8HXK - chains A and B; structure by electron microscopy, 3.80 A resolution.

Chain A:
Protein: Angiotensin-converting enzyme
Source organism: Rhinolophus affinis
Reference sequence: A0A7D7J6S6 (A0A7D7J6S6_RHIAI); residues 7-615 here = UniProt positions 7-615
Chain sequence (662 residues; numbered -3 to 658; the number before each row is that of its first residue; numbers below 1 keep their minus sign (Met-3 is residue -3)):
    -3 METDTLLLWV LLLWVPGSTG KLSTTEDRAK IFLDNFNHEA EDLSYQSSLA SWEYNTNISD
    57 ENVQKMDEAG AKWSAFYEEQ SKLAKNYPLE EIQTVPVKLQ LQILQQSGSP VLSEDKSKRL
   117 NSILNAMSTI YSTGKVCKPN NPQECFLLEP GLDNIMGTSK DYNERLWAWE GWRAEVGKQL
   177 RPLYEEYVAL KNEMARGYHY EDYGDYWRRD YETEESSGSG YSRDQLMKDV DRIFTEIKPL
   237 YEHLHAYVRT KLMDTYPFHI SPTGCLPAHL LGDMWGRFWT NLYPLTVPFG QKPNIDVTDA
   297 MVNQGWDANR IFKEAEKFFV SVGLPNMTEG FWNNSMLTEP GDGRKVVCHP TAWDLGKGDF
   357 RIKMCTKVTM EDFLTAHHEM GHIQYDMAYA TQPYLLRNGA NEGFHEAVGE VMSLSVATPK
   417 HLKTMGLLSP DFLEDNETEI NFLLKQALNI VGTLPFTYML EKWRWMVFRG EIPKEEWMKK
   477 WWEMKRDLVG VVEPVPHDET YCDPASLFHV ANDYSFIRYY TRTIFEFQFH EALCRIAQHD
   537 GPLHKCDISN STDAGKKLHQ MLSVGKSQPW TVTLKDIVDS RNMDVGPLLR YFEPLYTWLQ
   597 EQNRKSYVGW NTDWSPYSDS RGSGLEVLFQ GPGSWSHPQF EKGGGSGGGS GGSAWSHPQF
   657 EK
Unresolved in the structure: -3 to 18, 616-658
Sequence notes: initiating methionine (-3); expression tag (-2 to 6, 616-658); conflict Trp10 (Ser in A0A7D7J6S6), Val11 (Leu in A0A7D7J6S6), Pro12 (Val in A0A7D7J6S6), Gly13 (Ala in A0A7D7J6S6), Ser14 (Val in A0A7D7J6S6), Gly16 (Ala in A0A7D7J6S6), Lys17 (Ala in A0A7D7J6S6), Leu18 (Gln in A0A7D7J6S6)
Disulfides: Cys133-Cys141, Cys344-Cys361, Cys530-Cys542
Covalently attached groups: N-acetylglucosamine (NAG) linked to Asn53, Asn322, Asn329, Asn432, Asn546

Chain B:
Protein: Spike glycoprotein
Source organism: unclassified Coronavirinae
Reference sequence: A0A7D6P0R3 (A0A7D6P0R3_9BETC); numbering as in UniProt (aligned over 1-1200)
Chain sequence (1282 residues; row label = number of the first residue in the row):
     1 MLFFFFLCFA SVNSQCVNLT GRATIQPSFT NSSHRGVYYP DTIFRSNSLV LSQGYFLPFY
    61 SNISWYYALT KTNGAEKRVD NPILDFKDGI YFAATEKSNI VRGWIFGTTL DNTSQSLLIV
   121 NNATNVIIKV CNFQFCYDPY LSGYFHNNKT WSTREFAVYS SYANCTFEYV SKPFMLDISG
   181 KSGLFDTLRE FVFRNVDGYF KIYSKYSPVN VNSNLPSGFS ALEPLVELPA GINITRFRTL
   241 LTIHRGDPMP NNGWTVFSAA YYVGYLAPRT FMLKYNENGT ITDAVDCSLD PLSEAKCTLK
   301 SFTVEKGIYQ TSNFRVQPTD SIVRFPNITN LCPFGEVFNA TTFASVYAWN RKRISNCVAD
   361 YSVLYNSTSF STFKCYGVSP TKLNDLCFTN VYADSFVVRG DEVRQIAPGQ TGKIADYNYK
   421 LPDDFTGCVI AWNSNNLDSK VGGNYNYLYR LFRKSNLKPF ERDISTEIYQ AGSTPCNGVE
   481 GFNCYFPLKS YGFHPTNGVG YQPYRVVVLS FELLNAPATV CGPKKSTNLI KNKCVNFNFN
   541 GLTGTGVLTE SNKKFLPFQQ FGRDIADTTD AVRDPQTLEI LDITPCSFGG VSVITPGTNA
   601 SNQVAVLYQD VNCTEVPVAI HADQLTPTWR VYSTGSNVFQ TRAGCLIGAE HVNNSYECDI
   661 PIGAGICASY QTQTNSRSVA SQSIIAYTMS LGAENSVAYS NNSIAIPTNF TISVTTEILP
   721 VSMTKTSVDC TMYICGDSTE CSNLLLQYGS FCTQLNRALT GIAVEQDKNT QEVFAQVKQI
   781 YKTPQIKDFG GFNFSQILPD PSKPSKRSFI EDLLFNKVTL ADAGFIKQYG DCLGDIAARD
   841 LICAQKFNGL TVLPPLLTDE MIAQYTSALL AGTITSGWTF GAGAALQIPF AMQMAYRFNG
   901 IGVTQNVLYE NQKLIANQFN SAIGKIQDSL SSTASALGKL QDVVNQNAQA LNTLVKQLSS
   961 NFGAISSVLN DILSRLDPPE AEVQIDRLIT GRLQSLQTYV TQQLIRAAEI RASANLAATK
  1021 MSECVLGQSK RVDFCGKGYH LMSFPQSAPH GVVFLHVTYV PAQEKNFTTA PAICHDGKAH
  1081 FPREGVFVSN GTHWFVTQRN FYEPQIITTD NTFVSGNCDV VIGIVNNTVY DPLQPELDSF
  1141 KEELDKYFKN HTSPDVDLGD ISGINASVVN IQKEIDRLNE VAKNLNESLI DLQQLGKYEQ
  1201 LEGSGYIPEA PRDGQAYVRK DGEWVLLSTF LGRSLEVLFQ GPGHHHHHHH HSAWSHPQFE
  1261 KGGGSGGGGS GGSAWSHPQF EK
Unresolved in the structure: 1-14, 691-1282
Sequence notes: conflict Cys8 (His in A0A7D6P0R3), Ser11 (Leu in A0A7D6P0R3), Thr24 (Ala in A0A7D6P0R3), 35 further conflict positions vs the reference (A0A7D6P0R3) not listed; expression tag (1201-1282)
Disulfides: Cys16-Cys136, Cys131-Cys165, Cys287-Cys297, Cys332-Cys357, Cys375-Cys428, Cys387-Cys521, Cys476-Cys484, Cys534-Cys586, Cys613-Cys645, Cys658-Cys667
Covalently attached groups: N-acetylglucosamine (NAG) linked to Asn339, Asn366

Chain A / chain B interface:
Pairs across the interface - 40 pairs, chain A then chain B:
  Arg24(A) with Gly472(B); Asn483(B)
  Ile27(A) with Phe452(B); Tyr469(B), hydrophobic; Ala471(B), hydrophobic
  Phe28(A) with Tyr485(B)
  Asp30(A) with Leu451(B)
  Asn31(A) with Phe452(B); Tyr485(B)
  His34(A) with Lys413(B); Tyr449(B); Leu451(B); Lys489(B), hydrogen bond (backbone-side chain)
  Glu35(A) with Lys489(B)
  Glu37(A) with Tyr501(B), hydrogen bond
  Asp38(A) with Tyr445(B); Lys489(B), salt bridge; Ser490(B), hydrogen bond; Gly492(B)
  Tyr41(A) with His494(B); Thr496(B), hydrogen bond; Asn497(B), hydrogen bond (side chain-backbone)
  Gln42(A) with Tyr445(B), hydrogen bond
  Leu79(A) with Phe482(B); Tyr485(B)
  Asn82(A) with Phe482(B)
  Tyr83(A) with Asn483(B), hydrogen bond; Tyr485(B)
  Lys353(A) with Tyr491(B), hydrogen bond (side chain-backbone); Gly492(B); Asn497(B); Tyr501(B)
  Gly354(A) with Asn497(B), hydrogen bond (backbone-side chain); Gly498(B); Tyr501(B)
  Asp355(A) with Thr496(B); Asn497(B); Gly498(B)
  Arg357(A) with Thr496(B)
  Arg393(A) with Tyr501(B)
Other interface residues (no listed pair), chain A (23 interface residues in all): Leu45, Thr324, Asn330, Ala386
Other interface residues (no listed pair), chain B (23 interface residues in all): Gly481, Phe486, Val499

Summary:
The chain A/chain B interface involves 23 residues from each chain; the contacts include 9 hydrogen bonds and
1 salt bridge. Polar pairs include Asp38(A)-Lys489(B), His34(A)-Lys489(B) and Glu37(A)-Tyr501(B).
Chain A is Angiotensin-converting enzyme (Rhinolophus affinis) and chain B is Spike glycoprotein (unclassified
Coronavirinae); the structure, BANAL-20-236 S1 in complex with R. Affinis ACE2, was determined by electron
microscopy.
